6OMV - chains F and B of the 6 polymer chains in the assembly; structure by electron microscopy, 3.90 A resolution.

== Chain F ==
Molecule: 12-nt DNA strand
Sequence (12 nucleotides; each row starts with the number of its first residue; numbers below 1 keep their minus sign (DC-9 is residue -9)):
    -9 CGTCCTTTAG GA

== Chain B ==
Molecule: Cpf1
Source organism: Lachnospiraceae bacterium ND2006
Reference sequence: A0A182DWE3 (A0A182DWE3_9FIRM); residues 2-1227 here correspond to UniProt positions 3-1228 (UniProt number = residue number + 1)
Chain sequence (1227 residues; row label = number of the first residue in the row):
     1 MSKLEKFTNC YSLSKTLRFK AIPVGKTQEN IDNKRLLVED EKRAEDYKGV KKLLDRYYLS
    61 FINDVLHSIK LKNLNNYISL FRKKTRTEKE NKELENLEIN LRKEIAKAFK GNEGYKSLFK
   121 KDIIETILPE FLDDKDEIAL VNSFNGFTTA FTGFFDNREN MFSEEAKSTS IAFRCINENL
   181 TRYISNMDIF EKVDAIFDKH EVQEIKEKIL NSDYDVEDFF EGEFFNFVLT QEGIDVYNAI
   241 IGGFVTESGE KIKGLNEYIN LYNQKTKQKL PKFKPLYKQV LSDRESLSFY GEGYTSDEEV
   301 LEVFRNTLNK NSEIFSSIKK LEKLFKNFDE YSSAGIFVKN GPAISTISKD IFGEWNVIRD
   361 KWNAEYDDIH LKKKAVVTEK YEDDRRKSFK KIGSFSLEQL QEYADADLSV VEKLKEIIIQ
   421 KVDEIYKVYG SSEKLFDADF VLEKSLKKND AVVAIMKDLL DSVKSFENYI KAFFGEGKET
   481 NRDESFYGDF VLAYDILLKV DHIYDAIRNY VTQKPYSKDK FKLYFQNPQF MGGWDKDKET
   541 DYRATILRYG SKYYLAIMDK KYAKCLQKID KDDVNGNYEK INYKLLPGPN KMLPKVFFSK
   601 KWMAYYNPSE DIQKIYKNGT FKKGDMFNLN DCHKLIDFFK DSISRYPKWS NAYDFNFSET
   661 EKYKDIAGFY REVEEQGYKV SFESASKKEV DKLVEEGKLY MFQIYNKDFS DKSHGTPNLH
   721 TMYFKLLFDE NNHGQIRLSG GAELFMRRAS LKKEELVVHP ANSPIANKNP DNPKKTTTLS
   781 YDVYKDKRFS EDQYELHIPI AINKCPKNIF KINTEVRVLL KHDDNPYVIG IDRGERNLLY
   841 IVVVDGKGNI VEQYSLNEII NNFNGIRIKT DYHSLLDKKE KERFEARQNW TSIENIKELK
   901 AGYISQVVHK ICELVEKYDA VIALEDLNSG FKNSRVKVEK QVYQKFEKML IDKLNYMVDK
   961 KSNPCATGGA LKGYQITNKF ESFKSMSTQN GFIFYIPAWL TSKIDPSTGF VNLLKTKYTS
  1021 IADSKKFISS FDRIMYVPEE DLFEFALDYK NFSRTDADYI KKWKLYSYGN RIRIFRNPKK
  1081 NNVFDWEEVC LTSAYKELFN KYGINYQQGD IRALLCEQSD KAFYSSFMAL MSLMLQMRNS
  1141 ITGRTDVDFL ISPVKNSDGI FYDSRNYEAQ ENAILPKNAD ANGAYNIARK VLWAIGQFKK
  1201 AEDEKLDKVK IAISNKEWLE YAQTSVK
Not modelled in the structure: 281-291, 1076-1083
Differences from the reference sequence: expression tag (1); conflict Asn112 (Ala113 in A0A182DWE3), Glu113 (Ala114 in A0A182DWE3), Phe131 (Ala132 in A0A182DWE3), Leu132 (Ala133 in A0A182DWE3), Gln264 (Ala265 in A0A182DWE3), Lys269 (Ala270 in A0A182DWE3), Val357 (Leu358 in A0A182DWE3), Arg1076 (Ala1077 in A0A182DWE3), Asn1077 (Ala1078 in A0A182DWE3), Pro1078 (Ala1079 in A0A182DWE3), Asp1085 (Ala1086 in A0A182DWE3)
Ion coordination: Mg2+: Thr716 (shared with 1 residue of chain G)

== Chain F / chain B interface ==
Pairs across the interface (29; chain F residue first):
  DG-8(F) - Lys564(B)  phosphate contact
  DT-7(F) - Lys564(B)  salt bridge to the phosphate
  DC-5(F) - Gly146(B)  phosphate contact
  DC-5(F) - Asn527(B)  phosphate contact
  DC-5(F) - Pro528(B)  phosphate contact
  DT-4(F) - Lys121(B)  phosphate contact
  DT-4(F) - Gly146(B)  phosphate contact
  DT-4(F) - Thr148(B)  hydrogen bond to the phosphate
  DT-4(F) - Thr149(B)  hydrogen bond to the phosphate
  DT-4(F) - Gln529(B)  base contact
  DT-3(F) - Lys120(B)  phosphate contact
  DT-3(F) - Lys121(B)  hydrogen bond to the phosphate
  DT-3(F) - Thr149(B)  base contact
  DT-2(F) - Lys120(B)  salt bridge to the phosphate
  DT-2(F) - Lys595(B)  base contact
  DA-1(F) - Lys591(B)  base contact
  DA-1(F) - Met592(B)  base contact
  DA-1(F) - Lys595(B)  base contact
  DG0(F) - Asn590(B)  sugar contact
  DG0(F) - Lys591(B)  base contact
  DG0(F) - Tyr616(B)  hydrogen bond to the phosphate
  DG1(F) - Asn590(B)  hydrogen bond to the base
  DG1(F) - Lys622(B)  phosphate contact
  DG1(F) - Ile666(B)  sugar contact
  DG1(F) - Ala667(B)  base contact
  DG1(F) - Tyr670(B)  sugar contact
  DA2(F) - Lys622(B)  phosphate contact
  DA2(F) - Lys623(B)  hydrogen bond to the phosphate
  DA2(F) - Ala667(B)  sugar contact
Interface residues without a listed pair, chain F (11 interface residues in all): DC-6
Interface residues without a listed pair, chain B (23 interface residues in all): Phe147, Lys560, Ala563, Phe621

== Overview ==
The interface between chain F and chain B involves 11 residues on one side and 23 on the other; the contacts
include 6 hydrogen bonds and 2 salt bridges. Among the polar pairs are DG1(F)-Asn590(B), DT-4(F)-Thr148(B) and
DT-4(F)-Thr149(B).
Chain F is a 12-nt DNA strand and chain B is Cpf1 (Lachnospiraceae bacterium ND2006); the structure, CryoEM
structure of the LbCas12a-crRNA-AcrVA4-DNA complex, was determined by electron microscopy, deposited together
with 6NM9, 6NMA, 6NMC, 6NMD and 6NME.
